7KR5 - chains E and F of the 12 polymer chains in the assembly; structure by electron microscopy, 3.30 A resolution.

[Chain E (and F)]
Protein: Calcium release-activated calcium channel protein 1
Source organism: Drosophila melanogaster
Notes: chain F of this document is another copy of the same molecule, construct and numbering; everything in this record applies to it too
UniProtKB: Q9U6B8 (CRCM1_DROME); residue numbers follow UniProt; this construct covers 133-341
Chain sequence (214 residues; each row starts with the number of its first residue):
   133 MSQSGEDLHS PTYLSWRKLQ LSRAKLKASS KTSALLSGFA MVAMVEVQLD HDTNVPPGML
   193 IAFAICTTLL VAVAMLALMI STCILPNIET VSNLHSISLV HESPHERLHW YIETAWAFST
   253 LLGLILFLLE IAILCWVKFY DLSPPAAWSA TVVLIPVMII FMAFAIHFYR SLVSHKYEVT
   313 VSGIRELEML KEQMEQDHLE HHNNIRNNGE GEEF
Disordered / not traced: 133-155, 217-239, 306-346
Differences from the reference sequence: engineered mutation Ala-206 (His in Q9U6B8), Ser-224 (Cys in Q9U6B8), Thr-283 (Cys in Q9U6B8); expression tag (342-346)
Swiss-Prot annotation at these positions:
  - site: Glu-178 (Confers selective permeability to Ca(2+) ions)
  - mutagenesis: Val-174 (V174A: Constitutively permeable to Ca(2+) ions in the absence of Stim), Glu-178 (E178Q: Impairs store-operated Ca(2+) influx), Glu-221 (E221Q: Does not affect store-operated Ca(2+) influx), Glu-245 (E245Q: Decreases store-operated Ca(2+) influx), Glu-262 (E262Q: Impairs store-operated Ca(2+) influx)
Reported in the primary citation:
  - self-association interface (contacts with another copy of this molecule); pairs are residue here / residue on that copy: Lys-270/Met-176 (hydrogen bond)

[Interface between chain E and chain F]
Contacting residue pairs (35):
  Gly-170(E) with Phe-171(F)
  Phe-171(E) with Phe-171(F)
  Met-173(E) with Phe-171(F); Ala-175(F), hydrophobic; Phe-259(F), hydrophobic; Ile-263(F), hydrophobic
  Val-174(E) with Phe-171(F), hydrophobic
  Met-176(E) with Cys-267(F), hydrophobic
  Val-177(E) with Ala-175(F), hydrophobic; Glu-178(F); Leu-266(F), hydrophobic; Lys-270(F)
  Val-179(E) with Lys-270(F), hydrogen bond (backbone-side chain)
  Leu-181(E) with Leu-274(F), hydrophobic
  Asp-182(E) with Leu-274(F)
  His-183(E) with Asp-273(F), hydrogen bond (side chain-backbone); Leu-274(F)
  Ile-193(E) with Ser-281(F)
  Phe-195(E) with Phe-271(F), hydrophobic
  Ala-196(E) with Ala-278(F); Ala-282(F), hydrophobic
  Ile-197(E) with Ser-281(F); Ala-282(F); Val-285(F), hydrophobic
  Thr-200(E) with Ala-282(F); Leu-286(F)
  Val-203(E) with Phe-259(F), hydrophobic; Ile-263(F), hydrophobic
  Ala-204(E) with Val-289(F), hydrophobic
  Met-207(E) with Leu-256(F), hydrophobic; Phe-259(F), hydrophobic; Phe-293(F)
  Leu-208(E) with Phe-293(F)
  Leu-210(E) with Leu-256(F), hydrophobic
  Met-211(E) with Phe-293(F), hydrophobic
Interface residues without a listed pair, chain E (27 interface residues in all): Ala-166, Leu-167, Glu-178, Gln-180, Leu-192, Thr-214
Interface residues without a listed pair, chain F (27 interface residues in all): Leu-167, Leu-168, Ala-172, Gln-180, Thr-252, Leu-253, Leu-260, Phe-296

[Overview]
The chain E/chain F interface involves 27 residues from each chain; the contacts include 2 hydrogen bonds.
Among the polar pairs are Val-179(E)/Lys-270(F) and His-183(E)/Asp-273(F). Curated annotation (UniProt) lists
5 mutagenesis sites on chain E. The paper reports a self-association interface involving Lys-270(E).
Chain E and chain F are both Calcium release-activated calcium channel protein 1 (Drosophila melanogaster);
the structure, Cryo-EM structure of the CRAC channel Orai in an open conformation; H206A gain-of-function
mutation in complex ..., was determined by electron microscopy.
